2UUO - chain A; structure by X-ray diffraction, 2.50 A resolution.

[Chain A]
Protein: Udp-N-acetylmuramoylalanine--D-glutamate ligase
Source organism: Escherichia coli
Notes: EC 6.3.2.9
UniProt: P14900 (MURD_ECOLI); numbering as in UniProt (aligned over 1-437)
Chain sequence (445 residues; each row starts with the number of its first residue; numbering starts at 0):
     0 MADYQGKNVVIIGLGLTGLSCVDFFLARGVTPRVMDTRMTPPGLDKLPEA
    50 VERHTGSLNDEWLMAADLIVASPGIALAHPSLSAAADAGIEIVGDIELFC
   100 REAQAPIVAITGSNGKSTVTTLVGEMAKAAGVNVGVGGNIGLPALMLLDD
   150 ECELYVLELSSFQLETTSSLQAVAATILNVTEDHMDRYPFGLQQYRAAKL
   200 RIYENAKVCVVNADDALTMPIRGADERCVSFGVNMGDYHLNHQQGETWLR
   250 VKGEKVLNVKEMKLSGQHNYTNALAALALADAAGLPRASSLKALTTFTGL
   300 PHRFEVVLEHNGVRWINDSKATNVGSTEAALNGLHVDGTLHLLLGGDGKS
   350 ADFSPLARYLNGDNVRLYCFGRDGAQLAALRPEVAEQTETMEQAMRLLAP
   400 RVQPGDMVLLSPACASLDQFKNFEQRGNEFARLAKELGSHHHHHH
Unresolved in the structure: 0, 220-225, 242-244, 440-444
Disulfides: Cys-208/Cys-227
Modified residues: Lys-198 (lysine nz-carboxylic acid; KCX)
Ligand contacts: LK3 (n-{[6-(pentyloxy)naphthalen-2-yl]sulfonyl}-D-glutamic acid): Ile-11, Gly-12, Met-34, Asp-35, Thr-36, Arg-37, Ser-71, Gly-73, Ile-74, Phe-161, His-183, Thr-321, Lys-348, Ala-414, Ser-415, Leu-416, Asn-421, Phe-422, Arg-425

[Overview]
Ligands of chain A: compound LK3.
Chain A is Udp-N-acetylmuramoylalanine--D-glutamate ligase (Escherichia coli); the structure, Crystal
structure of MurD ligase in complex with D-Glu containing sulfonamide inhibitor, was determined by X-ray
diffraction (same publication as 2VTD, 2VTE and 2UUP).
